PDB entry 5X2P | X-ray diffraction, 2.61 A resolution | chains A and H of the 4 polymer chains in the assembly

# Chain A
Protein: Taste receptor, type 1, member 2a
Organism: Oryzias latipes
UniProtKB: A0A173M0G2 (A0A173M0G2_ORYLA); residues 20-474 here correspond to UniProt positions 12-466 (UniProt number = residue number - 8)
Chain sequence (461 residues; numbered 20 to 480; the number before each row is that of its first residue):
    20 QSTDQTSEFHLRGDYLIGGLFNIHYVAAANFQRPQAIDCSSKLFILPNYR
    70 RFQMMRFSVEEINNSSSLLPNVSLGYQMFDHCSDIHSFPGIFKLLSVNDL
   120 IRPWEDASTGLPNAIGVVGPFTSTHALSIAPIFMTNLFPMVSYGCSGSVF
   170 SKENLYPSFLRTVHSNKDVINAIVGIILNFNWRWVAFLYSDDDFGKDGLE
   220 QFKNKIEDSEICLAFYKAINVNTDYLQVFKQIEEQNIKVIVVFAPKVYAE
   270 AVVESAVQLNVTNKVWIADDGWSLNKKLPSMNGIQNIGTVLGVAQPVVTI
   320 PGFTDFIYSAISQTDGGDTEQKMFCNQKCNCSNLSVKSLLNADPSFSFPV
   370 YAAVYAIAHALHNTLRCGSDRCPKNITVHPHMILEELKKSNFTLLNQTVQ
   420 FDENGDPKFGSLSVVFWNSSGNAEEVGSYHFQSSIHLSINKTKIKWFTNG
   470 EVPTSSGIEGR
Unresolved in the structure: 20-24, 126-129, 332-342, 467-480
Construct notes: expression tag (475-480)
Disulfides: Cys58-Cys101, Cys348-Cys350, Cys386-Cys391
Glycans and other covalent adducts: N-acetylglucosamine (NAG) linked to Asn83, Asn90, Asn279, Asn349, Asn410, Asn437, Asn459
Metal / ion sites: Na+: Ile81, Ser84, Leu87, Leu88
Ligand contacts: glutamic acid (GLU): Phe140, Thr141, Ser142, Gly163, Cys164, Ser165, Gly166, Phe213, Pro264, Asp288, Gly290, Phe365
Reported in the primary citation:
  - binding site for glutamic acid: Ser142, Gly163, Ser165
  - mutagenesis - S165A, S165I: decreased signaling in response to L-amino acids
  - mutagenesis - S165A, S165I: unchanged expression

# Chain H
Protein: Fab16A Heavy chain
Organism: Mus musculus
Chain sequence (225 residues; row label = number of the first residue in the row):
     1 EVQLQQSGPELVKPGASMKISCKASGYSFTGYSMNWVKQSHGKNLEWIGL
    51 INPYNGDTTYKQKFKGKATLTVDRSSSTAYMELLRLTSEDSAVYYCARSG
   101 RGAPTTTTAWFTYWGQGTLVTVSAAKTTPPSVYPLAPGSAAQTNSMVTLG
   151 CLVKGYFPEPVTVTWNSGSLSSGVHTFPAVLQSDLYTLSSSVTVPSSTWP
   201 SETVTCNVAHPASSTKVDKKIVPRD
Unresolved in the structure: 138-142, 225
Disulfides: Cys22-Cys96, Cys151-Cys206

# Chain A / chain H interface
Residue-residue contacts - 40 pairs, chain A then chain H:
  Gly194(A) with Tyr54(H)
  Leu197(A) with Asn52(H), hydrogen bond (backbone-side chain); Tyr54(H), hydrophobic
  Asn198(A) with Tyr54(H); Asn55(H), hydrogen bond; Asp57(H)
  Asn200(A) with Thr105(H); Thr106(H), hydrogen bond
  Trp201(A) with Pro104(H)
  Arg202(A) with Ala103(H); Pro104(H), hydrogen bond (backbone-backbone); Thr105(H); Thr106(H)
  Trp203(A) with Gly102(H), hydrogen bond (side chain-backbone); Ala103(H), hydrogen bond (side chain-backbone); Pro104(H), hydrogen bond (backbone-backbone)
  Ile225(A) with Arg101(H), hydrogen bond (backbone-side chain)
  Glu226(A) with Arg101(H), salt bridge
  Asp227(A) with Tyr27(H); Ser28(H), hydrogen bond (side chain-backbone); Tyr32(H), hydrogen bond
  Ser228(A) with Gly31(H); Tyr32(H), hydrogen bond (backbone-side chain); Arg101(H), hydrogen bond (backbone-side chain)
  Glu229(A) with Gly31(H), hydrogen bond (backbone-backbone); Tyr32(H); Ser33(H), hydrogen bond (side chain-backbone); Ser99(H); Gly100(H); Thr105(H); Thr106(H); Ala109(H)
  Ile230(A) with Arg101(H), hydrogen bond (backbone-side chain)
  Ser453(A) with Arg74(H), hydrogen bond
  Ile454(A) with Tyr54(H); Asn55(H); Arg74(H)
  His455(A) with Tyr54(H)
  Leu456(A) with Tyr54(H), hydrogen bond (backbone-side chain)
  Lys460(A) with Asp57(H), salt bridge
Interface residues without a listed pair, chain A (20 interface residues in all): Phe199, Cys231
Interface residues without a listed pair, chain H (20 interface residues in all): Thr30

# In short
The chain A/chain H interface involves 20 residues from each chain, with 17 hydrogen bonds and 2 salt bridges.
Polar contacts include Glu226(A)-Arg101(H), Lys460(A)-Asp57(H) and Leu197(A)-Asn52(H). From the paper: a
binding site for glutamic acid at Ser142(A), Gly163(A) and Ser165(A); S165A and S165I of chain A reduce
signaling in response to L-amino acids.
Here chain A is Taste receptor, type 1, member 2a (Oryzias latipes) and chain H is Fab16A Heavy chain (Mus
musculus). Entry 5X2P (Crystal structure of the medaka fish taste receptor T1r2a-T1r3 ligand binding domains
in complex with L-glutamate) was determined by X-ray diffraction, deposited together with 5X2O and 5X2Q.
